PDB entry 7Z0O | electron microscopy, 2.80 A resolution | chains D and N of the 10 polymer chains in the assembly

Chain D:
Name: RNA polymerase I-specific transcription initiation factor RRN5
Source organism: Saccharomyces cerevisiae
UniProt: Q02983 (RRN5_YEAST); numbering as in UniProt (aligned over 1-363)
Sequence (364 residues; row label = number of the first residue in the row; numbering starts at 0):
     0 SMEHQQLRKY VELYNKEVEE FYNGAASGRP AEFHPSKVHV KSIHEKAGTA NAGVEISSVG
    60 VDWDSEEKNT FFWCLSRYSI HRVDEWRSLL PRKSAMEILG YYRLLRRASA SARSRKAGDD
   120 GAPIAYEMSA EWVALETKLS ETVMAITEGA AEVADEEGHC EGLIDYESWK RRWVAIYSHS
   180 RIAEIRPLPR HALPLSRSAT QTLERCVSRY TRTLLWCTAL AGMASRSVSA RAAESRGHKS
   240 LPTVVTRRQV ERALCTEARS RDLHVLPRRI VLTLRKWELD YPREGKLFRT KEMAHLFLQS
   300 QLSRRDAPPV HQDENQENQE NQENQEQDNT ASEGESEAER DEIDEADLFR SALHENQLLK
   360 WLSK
Not modelled in the structure: 0-2, 25-30, 45-54, 115-120, 232-238, 303-338
Sequence notes: expression tag (0)
Reported in the primary citation:
  - binding site for Non-template DNA (chain N): Arg189

Chain N:
Molecule: Non-template DNA
Sequence (151 nucleotides; each row starts with the number of its first residue; numbers below 1 keep their minus sign (DG-190 is residue -190)):
  -190 GAAAAAAAAA ATATACGCTA AGATTTTTGG AGAATAGCTT AAATTGAAGT TTTTCTCGGC
  -130 GAGAAATACG TAGTTAAGGC AGAGCGACAG AGAGGGCAAA AGAAAATAAA AGTAAGATTT
   -70 TAGTTTGTAA TGGGAGGGGG GGTTTAGTCA T
Not modelled in the structure: -190 to -91, -51 to -40

How chain D and chain N interact:
Pairs across the interface (11):
  Arg189(D) with DA-81(N), hydrogen bond to the phosphate; DA-80(N), salt bridge to the phosphate
  Lys285(D) with DT-70(N), phosphate contact; DA-69(N), salt bridge to the phosphate
  Arg288(D) with DT-71(N), hydrogen bond to the phosphate; DT-70(N), salt bridge to the phosphate; DA-69(N), phosphate contact
  Thr289(D) with DT-70(N), phosphate contact; DA-69(N), phosphate contact
  Lys290(D) with DA-69(N), hydrogen bond to the phosphate; DG-68(N), salt bridge to the phosphate

In short:
5 residues of chain D face 6 of chain N across their interface; the contacts include 3 hydrogen bonds and 4
salt bridges. Among the polar pairs are Arg189(D)-DA-81(N), Arg288(D)-DT-71(N) and Lys290(D)-DA-69(N). The
paper reports a binding site for Non-template DNA (chain N) at Arg189(D).
Chain D is RNA polymerase I-specific transcription initiation factor RRN5 (Saccharomyces cerevisiae) and chain
N is Non-template DNA; the structure, Structure of transcription factor UAF in complex with TBP and 35S rRNA
promoter DNA, was determined by electron microscopy.
